8B9B - chains 3 and 5 of the 23 polymer chains in the assembly; structure by electron microscopy, 3.50 A resolution.

[Chain 3]
Name: DNA replication licensing factor MCM3
From: Saccharomyces cerevisiae
Notes: EC 3.6.4.12
UniProt: P24279 (MCM3_YEAST); numbering as in UniProt (aligned over 1-971)
Sequence (1009 residues; row label = number of the first residue in the row; numbers below 1 keep their minus sign (Met-37 is residue -37)):
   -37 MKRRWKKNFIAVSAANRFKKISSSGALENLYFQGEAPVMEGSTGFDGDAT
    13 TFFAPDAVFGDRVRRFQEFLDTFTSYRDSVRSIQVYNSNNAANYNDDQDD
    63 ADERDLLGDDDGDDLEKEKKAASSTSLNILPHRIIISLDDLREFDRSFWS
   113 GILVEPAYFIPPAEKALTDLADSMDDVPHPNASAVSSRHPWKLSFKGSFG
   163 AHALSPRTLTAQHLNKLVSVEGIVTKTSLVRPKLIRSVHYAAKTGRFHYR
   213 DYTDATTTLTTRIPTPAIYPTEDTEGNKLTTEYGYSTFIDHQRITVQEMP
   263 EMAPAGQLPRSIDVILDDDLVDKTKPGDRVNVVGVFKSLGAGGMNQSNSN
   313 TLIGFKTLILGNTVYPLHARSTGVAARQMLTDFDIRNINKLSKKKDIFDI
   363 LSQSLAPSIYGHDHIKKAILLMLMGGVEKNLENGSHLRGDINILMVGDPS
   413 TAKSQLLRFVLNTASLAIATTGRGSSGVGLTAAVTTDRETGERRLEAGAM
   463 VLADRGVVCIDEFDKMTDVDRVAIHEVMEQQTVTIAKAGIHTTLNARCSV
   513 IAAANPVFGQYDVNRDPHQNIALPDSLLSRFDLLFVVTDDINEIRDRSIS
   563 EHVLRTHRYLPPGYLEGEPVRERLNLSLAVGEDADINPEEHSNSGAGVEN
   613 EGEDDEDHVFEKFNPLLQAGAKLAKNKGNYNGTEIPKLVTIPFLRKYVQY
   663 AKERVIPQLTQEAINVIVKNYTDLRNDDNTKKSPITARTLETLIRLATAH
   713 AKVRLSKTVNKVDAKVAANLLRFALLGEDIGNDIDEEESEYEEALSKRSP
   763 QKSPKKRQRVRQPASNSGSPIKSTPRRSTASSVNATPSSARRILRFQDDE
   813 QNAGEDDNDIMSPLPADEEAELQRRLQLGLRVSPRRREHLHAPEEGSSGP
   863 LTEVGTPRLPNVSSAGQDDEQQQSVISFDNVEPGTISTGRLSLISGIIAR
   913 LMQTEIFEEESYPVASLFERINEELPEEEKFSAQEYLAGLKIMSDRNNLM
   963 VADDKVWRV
Unresolved in the structure: -37 to 17, 56-89, 332-337, 449-454, 583-647, 742-971
Construct notes: initiating methionine (-37); expression tag (-36 to 0)
Ligand contacts:
  - AMP-PNP (ANP; phosphoaminophosphonic acid-adenylate ester), molecule 1: Ser370, Ile371, Tyr372, Asp410, Pro411, Ser412, Thr413, Ala414, Lys415, Ser416, Gln417, Asn517, Ile561, Val565
  - AMP-PNP (ANP), molecule 2: Glu491, Gln492, Ser538, Arg542, Ala699, Arg700, Glu703
Curated features (UniProtKB/Swiss-Prot):
  - motif: Ser541 to Asp544 (Arginine finger)
  - binding site (ATP): Gly409 to Ser416
  - modified residue: Ser761 (Phosphoserine), Ser777 (Phosphoserine), Ser781 (Phosphoserine), Thr868 (Phosphothreonine)

[Chain 5]
Name: Minichromosome maintenance protein 5
From: Saccharomyces cerevisiae
Notes: EC 3.6.4.12
UniProt: P29496 (MCM5_YEAST); numbering as in UniProt (aligned over 1-775)
Sequence (775 residues; each row starts with the number of its first residue):
     1 MSFDRPEIYSAPVLQGESPNDDDNTEIIKSFKNFILEFRLDSQFIYRDQL
    51 RNNILVKNYSLTVNMEHLIGYNEDIYKKLSDEPSDIIPLFETAITQVAKR
   101 ISILSRAQSANNNDKDPENTSMDTDSLLLNSLPTFQLILNSNANQIPLRD
   151 LDSEHVSKIVRLSGIIISTSVLSSRATYLSIMCRNCRHTTSITINNFNSI
   201 TGNTVSLPRSCLSTIESESSMANESNIGDESTKKNCGPDPYIIIHESSKF
   251 IDQQFLKLQEIPELVPVGEMPRNLTMTCDRYLTNKVIPGTRVTIVGIYSI
   301 YNSKNGAGSGRSGGGNGGSGVAIRTPYIKILGIQSDVETSSIWNSVTMFT
   351 EEEEEEFLQLSRNPKLYEILTNSIAPSIFGNEDIKKAIVCLLMGGSKKIL
   401 PDGMRLRGDINVLLLGDPGTAKSQLLKFVEKVSPIAVYTSGKGSSAAGLT
   451 ASVQRDPMTREFYLEGGAMVLADGGVVCIDEFDKMRDEDRVAIHEAMEQQ
   501 TISIAKAGITTVLNSRTSVLAAANPIYGRYDDLKSPGDNIDFQTTILSRF
   551 DMIFIVKDDHNEERDISIANHVINIHTGNANAMQNQQEENGSEISIEKMK
   601 RYITYCRLKCAPRLSPQAAEKLSSNFVTIRKQLLINELESTERSSIPITI
   651 RQLEAIIRITESLAKLELSPIAQERHVDEAIRLFQASTMDAASQDPIGGL
   701 NQASGTSLSEIRRFEQELKRRLPIGWSTSYQTLRREFVDTHRFSQLALDK
   751 ALYALEKHETIQLRHQGQNIYRSGV
Unresolved in the structure: 1-20, 105-130, 199-204, 214-234, 304-319, 336-347, 416-420, 456-459, 525-543, 578-592, 637-646, 688-775
Metal / ion sites: Zn2+: Cys186, Leu212, Ser213, Cys236; Mg2+: Glu498 (together with AMP-PNP)
Ligand contacts: AMP-PNP (ANP; phosphoaminophosphonic acid-adenylate ester): Glu498, Arg549, Ile650, Arg651, Glu654
Curated features (UniProtKB/Swiss-Prot):
  - motif: Ser548 to Asp551 (Arginine finger)
  - binding site (ATP): Gly416 to Ser423

[Interface between chain 3 and chain 5]
Contacting residue pairs (88; chain 3 residue first):
  Tyr120(3) - Glu246(5)
  Tyr120(3) - Ser247(5)  hydrogen bond
  Thr172(3) - Asp252(5)
  Ala173(3) - Ile251(5)
  Ala173(3) - Asp252(5)  hydrogen bond (backbone-side chain)
  Leu176(3) - Phe250(5)  hydrophobic
  Asn177(3) - His245(5)  hydrogen bond (side chain-backbone)
  Asn177(3) - Glu246(5)
  Thr222(3) - Glu246(5)  hydrogen bond
  Thr223(3) - Glu246(5)  hydrogen bond
  Arg272(3) - Val171(5)
  Arg272(3) - Leu172(5)
  Ser300(3) - His245(5)  hydrogen bond
  Ser300(3) - Phe250(5)
  Leu301(3) - His245(5)
  Gly302(3) - His245(5)  hydrogen bond (backbone-side chain)
  Met306(3) - Ser206(5)  hydrogen bond (backbone-side chain)
  Met306(3) - Leu207(5)  hydrogen bond (backbone-backbone)
  Asn310(3) - Asn302(5)  hydrogen bond (backbone-side chain)
  Asn312(3) - Tyr301(5)
  Asn312(3) - Asn302(5)
  Thr313(3) - Arg175(5)  hydrogen bond (backbone-side chain)
  Thr313(3) - Val205(5)
  Leu314(3) - Arg175(5)
  Leu314(3) - Gln253(5)  hydrogen bond (backbone-side chain)
  Leu314(3) - Phe255(5)
  Leu314(3) - Tyr301(5)  hydrophobic
  Gly316(3) - Ser174(5)
  Phe317(3) - Ser174(5)  hydrogen bond (backbone-backbone)
  Phe317(3) - Ala176(5)  hydrophobic
  Phe317(3) - His245(5)
  Ala368(3) - Asp402(5)
  Pro369(3) - Asp402(5)
  Ser370(3) - Leu400(5)
  Ser370(3) - Asp402(5)  hydrogen bond
  Ser370(3) - Met404(5)
  Ser412(3) - Thr649(5)
  Ser412(3) - Arg651(5)  hydrogen bond
  Ser416(3) - Glu498(5)
  Ser416(3) - Gln499(5)  hydrogen bond
  Gln417(3) - Met404(5)
  Phe421(3) - Asp402(5)
  Phe421(3) - Met404(5)  hydrophobic
  Thr433(3) - Glu495(5)
  Thr433(3) - Ser503(5)
  Arg435(3) - Val491(5)
  Gly436(3) - Ile504(5)
  Gly436(3) - Ala505(5)  hydrogen bond (backbone-backbone)
  Gly436(3) - Lys506(5)
  Ser437(3) - Ala505(5)  hydrogen bond (side chain-backbone)
  Ser438(3) - Ala505(5)  hydrogen bond (backbone-backbone)
  Ser438(3) - Lys506(5)
  Gly441(3) - Ala505(5)
  Gly441(3) - Ala507(5)
  Leu464(3) - Thr510(5)
  Asp473(3) - Gln499(5)
  Glu474(3) - His494(5)
  Asp551(3) - Arg630(5)  salt bridge
  Asp551(3) - Thr649(5)
  Glu555(3) - Lys631(5)  salt bridge
  Asp558(3) - Arg630(5)  salt bridge
  Arg559(3) - Val627(5)
  Ile561(3) - Ile650(5)  hydrophobic
  Ser562(3) - Ser623(5)
  Ser562(3) - Phe626(5)
  Ser562(3) - Leu653(5)
  Val565(3) - Leu653(5)  hydrophobic
  Leu566(3) - Leu614(5)  hydrophobic
  Leu566(3) - Ala619(5)
  Leu566(3) - Ser623(5)
  Leu566(3) - Ile657(5)  hydrophobic
  Thr568(3) - Leu400(5)
  His569(3) - Lys398(5)
  His569(3) - Leu406(5)
  His569(3) - Glu654(5)  salt bridge
  Arg570(3) - Arg613(5)  hydrogen bond (backbone-side chain)
  Arg570(3) - Leu614(5)  hydrogen bond (side chain-backbone)
  Tyr571(3) - Ile399(5)
  Tyr571(3) - Pro401(5)
  Leu572(3) - Arg613(5)
  Glu578(3) - Arg613(5)  salt bridge
  Glu578(3) - Pro670(5)
  Glu578(3) - Ile671(5)
  Gly579(3) - Cys610(5)
  Gly579(3) - Ala611(5)  hydrogen bond (backbone-backbone)
  Pro581(3) - Leu608(5)
  Pro581(3) - Ala611(5)  hydrophobic
  Ile653(3) - Asp402(5)
Interface residues without a listed pair, chain 3 (73 interface residues in all): Ala119, Leu221, Ile225, Gln269, Ala303, Asn307, Ile315, Thr319, Pro411, Arg420, Asn424, Thr432, Leu442, Ala445, Thr448, Glu458, Ala459, Ala461, Ile553, Glu563, Glu580, Val582
Interface residues without a listed pair, chain 5 (72 interface residues in all): Leu179, Arg184, Ile194, Asn198, Ile242, Ile243, Ser248, Ile287, Lys397, Gly403, Glu461, Gly508, Lys609, Ser615, Pro616, Leu622, Leu634

[Overview]
The interface between chain 3 and chain 5 involves 73 residues on one side and 72 on the other; the contacts
include 22 hydrogen bonds and 5 salt bridges. Polar contacts include Asp551(3)-Arg630(5), Glu555(3)-Lys631(5)
and Asp558(3)-Arg630(5).
Chain 3 is DNA replication licensing factor MCM3 and chain 5 is Minichromosome maintenance protein 5, both
from Saccharomyces cerevisiae; the structure, S. cerevisiae replisome + Ctf4, bound by pol alpha. Complex
engaged with a fork DNA substrate ..., was determined by electron microscopy (same publication as 8B9A and
8B9C).
